8ZLX - chains D and d of the 8 polymer chains in the assembly; structure by X-ray diffraction, 2.50 A resolution.

# Chain D
Protein: Calmodulin (CaM)
Source organism: Mus musculus
Reference sequence: A0A7N4P457 (A0A7N4P457_SARHA); residues 7-155 here correspond to UniProt positions 30-178 (UniProt number = residue number + 23)
Amino-acid sequence (155 residues; row label = number of the first residue in the row):
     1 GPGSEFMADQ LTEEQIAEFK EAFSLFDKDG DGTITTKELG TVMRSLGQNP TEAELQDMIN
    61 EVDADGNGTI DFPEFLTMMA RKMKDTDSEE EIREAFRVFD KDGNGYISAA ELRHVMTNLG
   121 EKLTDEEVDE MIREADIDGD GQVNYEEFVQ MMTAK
Unresolved in the structure: 1-4
Construct notes: expression tag (1-6)

# Chain d
Protein: Serine/threonine-protein phosphatase with EF-hands 2
Source organism: Mus musculus
Notes: EC 3.1.3.16
Reference sequence: O35385 (PPE2_MOUSE); residues 7-24 here correspond to UniProt positions 22-39 (UniProt number = residue number + 15)
Amino-acid sequence (24 residues; numbered 1 to 24; the number before each row is that of its first residue):
     1 GPGSEFAAAL IQRWYRRYMA RLEM
Unresolved in the structure: 23-24
Construct notes: expression tag (1-6)

# How chain D and chain d interact
Residue-residue contacts (36; chain D residue first):
  Ile-92(D) with Leu-10(d), hydrophobic; Trp-14(d), hydrophobic
  Ala-95(D) with Ala-7(d); Ile-11(d), hydrophobic
  Phe-96(D) with Ile-11(d), hydrophobic
  Val-98(D) with Ala-7(d), hydrophobic
  Phe-99(D) with Ser-4(d); Ala-7(d), hydrophobic; Ala-8(d)
  Val-115(D) with Ala-8(d), hydrophobic
  Met-116(D) with Ala-8(d); Ile-11(d), hydrophobic; Gln-12(d), hydrogen bond (backbone-side chain)
  Leu-119(D) with Ser-4(d); Glu-5(d); Ala-8(d), hydrophobic; Gln-12(d), hydrogen bond (backbone-side chain)
  Gly-120(D) with Glu-5(d); Ala-9(d); Gln-12(d)
  Glu-121(D) with Gln-12(d), hydrogen bond (backbone-side chain); Arg-13(d), salt bridge; Arg-16(d), salt bridge
  Lys-122(D) with Gln-12(d); Arg-16(d)
  Leu-123(D) with Gln-12(d); Arg-16(d)
  Glu-127(D) with Arg-16(d), salt bridge
  Glu-130(D) with Tyr-15(d)
  Met-131(D) with Ile-11(d), hydrophobic; Tyr-15(d), hydrogen bond (backbone-side chain)
  Phe-148(D) with Trp-14(d), hydrophobic; Tyr-15(d), hydrophobic
  Met-152(D) with Trp-14(d), hydrophobic; Tyr-15(d), hydrophobic; Tyr-18(d), hydrophobic
Also at the interface, not in a pair above, chain D (19 interface residues in all): Glu-91, Val-149

# Overview
Chain D and chain d form an interface of 19 and 13 residues respectively; the contacts include 4 hydrogen
bonds and 3 salt bridges. Among the polar pairs are Glu-121(D)/Arg-13(d), Glu-121(D)/Arg-16(d) and
Glu-127(D)/Arg-16(d).
Chain D is Calmodulin (CaM) and chain d is Serine/threonine-protein phosphatase with EF-hands 2, both from Mus
musculus; the structure, Crystal Structure of mPPEF2 IQ motif/apo-CaM Complex, was determined by X-ray
diffraction (same publication as 8ZLW).
